PDB entry 3I53 | X-ray diffraction, 2.08 A resolution | chains A and B

[Chain A (and B)]
Protein: O-methyltransferase
From: Streptomyces carzinostaticus subsp. neocarzinostaticus
Notes: EC 2.1.1.-; chain B of this document is another copy of the same molecule, construct and numbering; everything in this record applies to it too
UniProtKB: Q84HC8 (Q84HC8_STRCZ); residues 1-332 here = UniProt positions 1-332
Amino-acid sequence (332 residues; row label = number of the first residue in the row):
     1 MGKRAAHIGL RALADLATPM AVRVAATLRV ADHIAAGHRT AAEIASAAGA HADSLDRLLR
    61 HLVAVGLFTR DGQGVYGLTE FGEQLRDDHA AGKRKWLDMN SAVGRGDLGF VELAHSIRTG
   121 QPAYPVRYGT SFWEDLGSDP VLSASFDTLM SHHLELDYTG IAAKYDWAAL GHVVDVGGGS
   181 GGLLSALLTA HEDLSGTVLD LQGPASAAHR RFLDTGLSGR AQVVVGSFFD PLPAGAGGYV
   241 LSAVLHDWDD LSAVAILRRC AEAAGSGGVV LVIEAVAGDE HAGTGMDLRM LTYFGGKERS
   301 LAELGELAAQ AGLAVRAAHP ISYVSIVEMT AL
Unresolved in the structure: 1-4, 279-281 (chain B: 1-8, 151-158, 275-281, 298-301, 331-332)
Curated features (UniProtKB/Swiss-Prot):
  - active site: H246 (Proton acceptor)
  - binding site (substrate): R11, D247
  - binding site (S-adenosyl-L-methionine): W133, H153, D175 to G179, D200, S227, F228, S242, A243
  - mutagenesis: R11 (R11A/W: Still able to methylate naphthoate. Induces a doubling of KM; R11K: Increased ability to methylate naphthoate. Increased rate of turnover), Y293 (Y293I: Still able to methylate naphthoate. Induces an increase of KM)
Small-molecule neighbours: S-adenosylhomocysteine (SAH): W133, F146, M150, H153, L154, Y158, D175, G177, G178, G179, L199, D200, L201, P204, G226, S227, F228, F229, S242, A243, V244, D247, W248
From the paper describing this entry:
  - conformationally variable residues (order/disorder transition): M150 to T159, E274 to A282, K297 to L301
  - mutagenesis - R11A: unchanged catalytic activity on naphthoic acid 3
  - mutagenesis - R11K: unchanged catalytic activity
  - mutagenesis - R11W, Y293I: decreased catalytic activity
  - mutagenesis - R11W: increased catalytic activity on 2,5-dihydroxybenzoic acid
  - mutagenesis - R11K: decreased catalytic activity on 2,5-dihydroxybenzoic acid
  - specificity-determining residues: R11
  - catalytic residues: A243, H246, D247 (proposed by the authors, not directly observed)

[Chain A / chain B interface]
Residue-residue contacts (102; chain A residue first):
  A5(A) with V65(B)
  A6(A) with F81(B)
  L10(A) with L67(B), hydrophobic; Q84(B); K93(B); L97(B), hydrophobic
  R11(A) with K93(B); W96(B)
  L13(A) with P19(B); V65(B), hydrophobic
  A14(A) with P19(B); V22(B), hydrophobic; R23(B), hydrogen bond (backbone-side chain); L97(B), hydrophobic
  D15(A) with P19(B)
  L16(A) with P19(B), hydrophobic; R23(B); D107(B)
  A17(A) with F110(B), hydrophobic
  T18(A) with L13(B)
  P19(A) with L13(B); A14(B); D15(B); L16(B), hydrophobic
  M20(A) with F110(B); V111(B); L113(B)
  A21(A) with L113(B)
  V22(A) with L10(B), hydrophobic
  R23(A) with A14(B), hydrogen bond (side chain-backbone); L16(B)
  V24(A) with L113(B), hydrophobic; A114(B); I117(B), hydrophobic
  L28(A) with I117(B), hydrophobic; R118(B)
  G49(A) with R118(B)
  A50(A) with I117(B); R118(B)
  H51(A) with I117(B), hydrogen bond (backbone-backbone); R118(B); T119(B); G120(B)
  S54(A) with S116(B), hydrogen bond (side chain-backbone); I117(B); G120(B); L291(B)
  L55(A) with I117(B), hydrophobic
  R57(A) with D287(B), salt bridge; L288(B); L291(B); G296(B), hydrogen bond (side chain-backbone); K297(B)
  L58(A) with I117(B), hydrophobic; L288(B), hydrophobic
  R60(A) with T284(B)
  H61(A) with T284(B), hydrogen bond (backbone-side chain); G285(B); L288(B)
  V65(A) with L13(B), hydrophobic
  F81(A) with L13(B), hydrophobic
  Q84(A) with L10(B)
  W96(A) with R11(B)
  L97(A) with L10(B), hydrophobic; A14(B), hydrophobic
  M99(A) with A114(B), hydrophobic
  D107(A) with L16(B)
  L108(A) with L16(B), hydrophobic; V111(B)
  F110(A) with A17(B), hydrophobic; M20(B)
  V111(A) with M20(B); L108(B); V111(B), hydrophobic; R127(B)
  E112(A) with R127(B), salt bridge
  L113(A) with M20(B); A21(B); V24(B), hydrophobic
  A114(A) with V24(B)
  S116(A) with S54(B), hydrogen bond (backbone-side chain)
  I117(A) with V24(B), hydrophobic; L28(B), hydrophobic; A50(B); H51(B), hydrogen bond (backbone-backbone); S54(B); L58(B), hydrophobic
  R118(A) with T27(B); L28(B); H51(B)
  G120(A) with H51(B); S54(B)
  R127(A) with V111(B); E112(B), salt bridge
  T284(A) with R60(B); H61(B), hydrogen bond
  G285(A) with H61(B)
  D287(A) with R57(B), salt bridge
  L288(A) with H61(B)
  L291(A) with R57(B)
  G296(A) with R57(B), hydrogen bond (backbone-side chain)
  K297(A) with R57(B)
Other interface residues (no listed pair), chain A (59 interface residues in all): T27, A64, L67, L85, K93, V103, T119, R289
Other interface residues (no listed pair), chain B (57 interface residues in all): G9, T18, G49, L55, A64, G66, L85, M99

[In short]
59 residues of chain A and 57 residues of chain B are in contact; the contacts include 10 hydrogen bonds and 4
salt bridges. Among the polar pairs are R57(A)-D287(B), E112(A)-R127(B) and A14(A)-R23(B). From the paper:
catalytic residues A243(A), H246(A) and D247(A); R11W and Y293I of chain A reduce catalytic activity; 4
substitutions were tested in all.
Chain A and chain B are both O-methyltransferase (Streptomyces carzinostaticus subsp. neocarzinostaticus); the
structure, Crystal structure of an O-methyltransferase (NcsB1) from neocarzinostatin biosynthesis in complex
with S-adenosyl-L-homocysteine (SAH), was determined by X-ray diffraction, deposited together with 3I58, 3I5U
and 3I64.
